4QXB - chains A and E of the 3 polymer chains in the assembly; structure by X-ray diffraction, 1.60 A resolution.

== Chain A ==
Protein: Lysine-specific demethylase 2A
Organism: Mus musculus
Notes: EC 1.14.11.27
UniProt: F6YRW4 (F6YRW4_MOUSE); residue numbers follow UniProt; this construct covers 36-364
Chain sequence (329 residues; row label = number of the first residue in the row):
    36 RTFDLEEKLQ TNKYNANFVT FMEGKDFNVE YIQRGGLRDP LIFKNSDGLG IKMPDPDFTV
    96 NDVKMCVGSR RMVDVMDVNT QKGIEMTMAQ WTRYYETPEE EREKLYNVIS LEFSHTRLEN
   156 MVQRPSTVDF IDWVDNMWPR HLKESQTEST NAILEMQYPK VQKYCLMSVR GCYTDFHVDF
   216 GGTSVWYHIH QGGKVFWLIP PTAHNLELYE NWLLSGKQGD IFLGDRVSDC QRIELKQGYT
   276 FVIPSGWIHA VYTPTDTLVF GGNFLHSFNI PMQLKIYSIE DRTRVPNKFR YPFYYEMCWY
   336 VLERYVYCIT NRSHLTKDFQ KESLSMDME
Bound ions: Ni2+: His212, Asp214, His284 (together with N-oxalylglycine)
Ligand contacts: N-oxalylglycine (OGA): Asn142, Ile144, Leu201, Thr209, His212, Asp214, Val220, Tyr222, Lys229, Ile278, His284, Val286
What the authors report for this chain:
  - Ni2+ coordination: His212, His284
  - mutagenesis - S145A, D214A, N298A: abolished catalytic activity with Histone H3.2 (chain E)
  - mutagenesis - N186A, Y199A (30%-40%), F215A (30%-40%), K323A/F324A: decreased catalytic activity with Histone H3.2 (chain E)

== Chain E ==
Protein: Histone H3.2
UniProt: P84228 (H32_MOUSE); residues 29-43 here correspond to UniProt positions 30-44 (UniProt number = residue number + 1)
Chain sequence (15 residues; row label = number of the first residue in the row):
    29 APATGGVKKP HRYRP
Disordered / not traced: 42-43
Modified / non-standard residues: Lys36 (n-trimethyllysine; M3L)
Swiss-Prot annotation at these positions:
  - modified residue: Lys36 (N6,N6,N6-trimethyllysine), Lys37 (N6-butyryllysine), Tyr41 (Phosphotyrosine)
What the authors report for this chain:
  - mutagenesis - G34A, P38A: decreased catalytic activity
  - mutagenesis - G34A, P38A, Y41A: decreased catalytic activity with Lysine-specific demethylase 2A (chain A)
  - disease-associated variants - G34V: abolished catalytic activity with Lysine-specific demethylase 2A (chain A)

== Interface between chain A and chain E ==
Residue-residue contacts - 54 pairs, chain A then chain E:
  Arg36(A) - Tyr41(E)  hydrogen bond
  Asp109(A) - Val35(E)
  Met111(A) - Lys37(E)
  Met111(A) - Pro38(E)
  Asn114(A) - Tyr41(E)
  Thr115(A) - Arg40(E)
  Thr115(A) - Tyr41(E)  hydrogen bond (backbone-backbone)
  Gln116(A) - Lys37(E)  hydrogen bond (backbone-side chain)
  Gln116(A) - Pro38(E)
  Gln116(A) - His39(E)
  Gln116(A) - Arg40(E)
  Gln116(A) - Tyr41(E)
  Lys117(A) - Lys37(E)
  Lys117(A) - Arg40(E)
  Gly118(A) - Lys37(E)
  Gly118(A) - Arg40(E)
  Ile144(A) - Lys36(E)
  Ser145(A) - Gly34(E)
  Ser145(A) - Val35(E)
  Ser145(A) - Lys36(E)  hydrogen bond (side chain-backbone)
  Asn186(A) - Thr32(E)
  Asn186(A) - Gly33(E)  hydrogen bond (side chain-backbone)
  Asn186(A) - Gly34(E)
  Ala187(A) - Ala31(E)
  Ile188(A) - Ala31(E)  hydrogen bond (backbone-backbone)
  Ile188(A) - Gly33(E)
  Met191(A) - Gly33(E)
  Tyr199(A) - Gly34(E)  hydrogen bond (side chain-backbone)
  Tyr199(A) - Lys36(E)
  Leu201(A) - Lys36(E)
  Tyr208(A) - Tyr41(E)
  Thr209(A) - Pro38(E)
  Asp210(A) - Pro38(E)
  Asp210(A) - Tyr41(E)
  His212(A) - Pro38(E)
  Asp214(A) - Lys36(E)
  Phe215(A) - Gly34(E)
  Phe215(A) - Val35(E)
  Phe215(A) - Lys36(E)
  Val220(A) - Lys36(E)
  Gln253(A) - His39(E)
  Gln253(A) - Arg40(E)
  Gln253(A) - Tyr41(E)
  Gly254(A) - Tyr41(E)
  Asn298(A) - Lys36(E)
  Lys323(A) - Thr32(E)
  Lys323(A) - Gly33(E)
  Lys323(A) - Gly34(E)  hydrogen bond (backbone-backbone)
  Lys323(A) - Val35(E)  hydrogen bond (backbone-backbone)
  Phe324(A) - Val35(E)
  Phe324(A) - Lys37(E)
  Arg325(A) - Gly34(E)  hydrogen bond (backbone-backbone)
  Pro327(A) - Gly33(E)
  Pro327(A) - Gly34(E)
Other interface residues (no listed pair), chain A (38 interface residues in all): Phe38, Val113, Val196, Phe211, Leu248, Gly296, Gly297, Asn322
Other interface residues (no listed pair), chain E (12 interface residues in all): Pro30

== Overview ==
38 residues of chain A face 12 of chain E across their interface, with 10 hydrogen bonds. Among the polar
pairs are Arg36(A)-Tyr41(E), Gln116(A)-Lys37(E) and Ser145(A)-Lys36(E). From the paper: N186A, Y199A and F215A
of chain A, among others, reduce catalytic activity with Histone H3.2 (chain E); Ni2+ coordination by
His212(A) and His284(A); 11 substitutions were tested in all.
Here chain A is Lysine-specific demethylase 2A (Mus musculus) and chain E is Histone H3.2. Entry 4QXB (crystal
structure of histone demethylase KDM2A-H3K36ME3 with NOG) was determined by X-ray diffraction (same
publication as 4QWN, 4QX7, 4QX8, 4QXC, 4QXH and 4TN7).
